8APA - chains B1 and E1 of the 42 polymer chains in the assembly; structure by electron microscopy, 3.70 A resolution.

[Chain B1]
Protein: ATP synthase subunit alpha, mitochondrial
Source organism: Trypanosoma brucei brucei
UniProt: Q9GS23 (ATPA_TRYBB); residue numbers follow UniProt; this construct covers 1-584
Amino-acid sequence (584 residues; each row starts with the number of its first residue):
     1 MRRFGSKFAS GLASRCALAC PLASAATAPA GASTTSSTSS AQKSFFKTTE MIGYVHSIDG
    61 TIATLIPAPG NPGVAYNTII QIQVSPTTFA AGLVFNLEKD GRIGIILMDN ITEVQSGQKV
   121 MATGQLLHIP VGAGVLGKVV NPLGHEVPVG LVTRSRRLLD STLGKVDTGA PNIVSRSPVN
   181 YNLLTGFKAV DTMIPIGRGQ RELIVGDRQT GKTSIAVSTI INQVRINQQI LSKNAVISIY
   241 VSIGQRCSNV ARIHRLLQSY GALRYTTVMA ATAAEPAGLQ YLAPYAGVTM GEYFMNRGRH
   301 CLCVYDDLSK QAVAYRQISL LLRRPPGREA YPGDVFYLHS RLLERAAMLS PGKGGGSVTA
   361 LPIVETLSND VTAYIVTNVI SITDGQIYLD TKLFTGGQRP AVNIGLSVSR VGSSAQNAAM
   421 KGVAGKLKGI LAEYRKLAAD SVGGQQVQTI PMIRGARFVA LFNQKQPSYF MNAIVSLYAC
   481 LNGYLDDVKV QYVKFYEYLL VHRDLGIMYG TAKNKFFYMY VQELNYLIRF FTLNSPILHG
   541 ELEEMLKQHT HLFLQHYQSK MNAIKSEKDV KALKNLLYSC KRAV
Unresolved in the structure: 1-45, 152-160, 439-445
Ion coordination: Mg2+: Thr213 (together with ATP)
Small-molecule neighbours:
  - ATP (adenosine-5'-triphosphate), molecule 1: Asp207, Arg208, Gln209, Thr210, Gly211, Lys212, Thr213, Ser214, Gln245, Phe394, Arg399, Pro400, Gln464, Lys465
  - ATP, molecule 2: Ile380, Ser381, Val408, Arg410
Swiss-Prot annotation at these positions:
  - binding site (ATP): Asp207 to Ser214, Gln464
  - site: Leu159, Asp160 (Cleavage), Ser407 (Required for activity)

[Chain E1]
Protein: ATP synthase subunit beta, mitochondrial
Source organism: Trypanosoma brucei brucei
Notes: EC 7.1.2.2
UniProt: Q9GPE9 (ATPB_TRYBB); residues 1-519 here = UniProt positions 1-519
Amino-acid sequence (519 residues; numbered 1 to 519; the number before each row is that of its first residue):
     1 MLTRFRSAVL RGAVSITGAR AASTAPVADH KGRVGHVSQV IGAVVDVHFA DGVPPVLTAL
    61 DVVDKLGRDE PLTLEIVQHL DAHTGRCIAM QTTDLLKLKA KVVSTGGNIS VPVGRETLGR
   121 IFNVLGDAID QRGPVGEKLR MPIHAVAPKL ADQAAEDAVL TTGIKVIDLI LPYCKGGKIG
   181 LFGGAGVGKT VIIMELINNV AKGHGGFSVF AGVGERTREG TDLYLEMMQS KVIDLKGESK
   241 CVLVYGQMNE PPGARARVAQ SALTMAEYFR DVEGQDVLLF IDNIFRFTQA NSEVSALLGR
   301 IPAAVGYQPT LAEDLGQLQE RITSTTKGSI TSVQAVYVPA DDITDPAPAT TFSHLDATTV
   361 LDRAVAESGI YPAVNPLECA SRIMDPDVIS VDHYNVAQDV VQMLTKYREL QDIIAVLGID
   421 ELSEEDKLIV DRARKLVKFL SQPFQVAEVF TGMTGHYVQL DDTIDSFSGL LMGTYDQVPE
   481 MAFYMVGGIN SVLEKAKKMA EEAAELEKMR RARVAQASS
Unresolved in the structure: 1-27, 514-519
Swiss-Prot annotation at these positions:
  - binding site (ATP): Gly184 to Val191, Arg216

[Interface between chain B1 and chain E1]
Pairs across the interface - 58 pairs, chain B1 then chain E1:
  His56(B1) - Leu80(E1)
  His56(B1) - Asp81(E1)  hydrogen bond (backbone-backbone)
  His56(B1) - Ala82(E1)
  Ser57(B1) - His79(E1)
  Ser57(B1) - Leu80(E1)
  Ile58(B1) - Gln78(E1)
  Ile58(B1) - His79(E1)  hydrogen bond (backbone-backbone)
  Asp59(B1) - Gln78(E1)  hydrogen bond
  Asp59(B1) - Arg300(E1)  salt bridge
  Gln115(B1) - Pro55(E1)
  Ser116(B1) - Val53(E1)
  Ser116(B1) - His79(E1)  hydrogen bond (backbone-side chain)
  Ser116(B1) - Asp81(E1)  hydrogen bond (side chain-backbone)
  Ser116(B1) - Ala82(E1)
  Val139(B1) - Leu150(E1)  hydrophobic
  Pro148(B1) - Ala151(E1)
  Val149(B1) - Ala151(E1)
  Gly150(B1) - Ala151(E1)
  Arg208(B1) - Ile343(E1)
  Arg208(B1) - Phe352(E1)
  Gln209(B1) - Leu355(E1)
  Gln245(B1) - Glu320(E1)
  Arg246(B1) - Lys178(E1)
  Arg246(B1) - Glu320(E1)
  Arg246(B1) - His354(E1)  hydrogen bond (side chain-backbone)
  Arg246(B1) - Asp356(E1)  salt bridge
  Cys247(B1) - Leu150(E1)  hydrophobic
  Cys247(B1) - Gln153(E1)  hydrogen bond
  Cys247(B1) - Glu320(E1)  hydrogen bond (backbone-side chain)
  Ala251(B1) - Leu150(E1)  hydrophobic
  Ala251(B1) - Gln153(E1)
  Arg252(B1) - Asp157(E1)  salt bridge
  Arg252(B1) - Arg382(E1)
  Arg255(B1) - Ala154(E1)  hydrogen bond (side chain-backbone)
  Arg255(B1) - Ala155(E1)  hydrogen bond (side chain-backbone)
  Ala273(B1) - Glu320(E1)
  Ala274(B1) - Glu320(E1)
  Gln317(B1) - Pro309(E1)
  Gln317(B1) - Thr310(E1)
  Gln317(B1) - Glu313(E1)  hydrogen bond
  Leu320(B1) - Ile301(E1)  hydrophobic
  Leu320(B1) - Pro309(E1)  hydrophobic
  Leu321(B1) - Arg300(E1)
  Arg323(B1) - Gly299(E1)  hydrogen bond (side chain-backbone)
  Arg323(B1) - Ile301(E1)
  Glu329(B1) - Ala304(E1)
  Ala330(B1) - Ala304(E1)
  Leu367(B1) - Thr344(E1)
  Ser368(B1) - Thr344(E1)
  Glu567(B1) - Met472(E1)
  Lys571(B1) - Ser468(E1)  hydrogen bond
  Lys571(B1) - Met472(E1)
  Tyr578(B1) - Asn395(E1)
  Tyr578(B1) - Gln398(E1)
  Tyr578(B1) - Asp399(E1)  hydrogen bond
  Arg582(B1) - Asp385(E1)  salt bridge
  Arg582(B1) - Pro386(E1)
  Arg582(B1) - Asp387(E1)  salt bridge
Interface residues without a listed pair, chain B1 (43 interface residues in all): Gly60, Gly117, Val147, Ser248, Val250, Pro276, Val313, Arg316, Pro326, Lys465, Asn575
Interface residues without a listed pair, chain E1 (51 interface residues in all): Pro54, Ala147, Pro148, Lys149, Glu156, Pro302, Ala303, Ala312, Gly316, Gln317, Thr323, Ser353, Tyr394, Gly473

[In short]
Chain B1 and chain E1 form an interface of 43 and 51 residues respectively; the contacts include 14 hydrogen
bonds and 5 salt bridges. Among the polar pairs are Asp59(B1)-Arg300(E1), Arg246(B1)-Asp356(E1) and
Arg252(B1)-Asp157(E1). Ligands of chain B1: ATP.
Here chain B1 is ATP synthase subunit alpha, mitochondrial and chain E1 is ATP synthase subunit beta,
mitochondrial, both from Trypanosoma brucei brucei. Entry 8APA (rotational state 1a of the Trypanosoma brucei
mitochondrial ATP synthase dimer) was determined by electron microscopy together with 8AP6, 8AP7, 8AP8, 8AP9,
8APB, 8APC and 7 further entries from the same study.
